1R4A - chains C and G of the 8 polymer chains in the assembly; structure by X-ray diffraction, 2.30 A resolution.

== Chain C ==
Name: ADP-ribosylation factor-like protein 1
Source organism: Rattus norvegicus
Notes: fragment: Arl1 (Residue 16-180)
UniProt: P61212 (ARL1_RAT); numbering as in UniProt (aligned over 16-180)
Sequence (165 residues; each row starts with the number of its first residue):
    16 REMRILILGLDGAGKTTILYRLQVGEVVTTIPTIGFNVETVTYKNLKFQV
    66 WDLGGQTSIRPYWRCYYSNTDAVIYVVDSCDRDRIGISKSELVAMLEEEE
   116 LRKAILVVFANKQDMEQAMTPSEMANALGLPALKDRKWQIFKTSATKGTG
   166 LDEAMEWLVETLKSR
Metal / ion sites: Mg2+: T31, I46, T48 (together with GMP-PNP)
Residues lining bound ligands: GMP-PNP (GNP; phosphoaminophosphonic acid-guanylate ester): L25, D26, G27, A28, G29, K30, T31, T32, V43, T45, I46, P47, T48, D67, L68, G69, G70, N126, K127, D129, M130, T158, S159, A160, T161

== Chain G ==
Name: Golgi autoantigen, golgin subfamily A member 4
Source organism: Homo sapiens
Notes: fragment: GRIP Domain (Residue 2172-2222)
UniProt: Q13439 (GOGA4_HUMAN); residues 2172-2222 here = UniProt positions 2172-2222
Sequence (51 residues; row label = number of the first residue in the row):
  2172 PTEFEYLRKVLFEYMMGRETKTMAKVITTVLKFPDDQTQKILEREDARLM
  2222 F
UniProt features mapped onto this chain:
  - mutagenesis: Y2177 (Y2177A: Loss of localization at the Golgi apparatus. Loss of ARL1-binding; Y2177F: No effect on localization at the Golgi apparatus), V2181 (V2181A: Abolishes Golgi localization), F2183 (F2183A: Abolishes Golgi localization), Y2185 (Y2185A: Loss of localization at the Golgi apparatus), M2186 (M2186A: Abolishes Golgi localization), T2193 (T2193A: Abolishes Golgi localization), M2194 (M2194A: Abolishes Golgi localization), V2197 (V2197A: Abolishes Golgi localization), I2198 (I2198A: Abolishes Golgi localization), L2202 (L2202A: Abolishes Golgi localization), F2204 (F2204A: Abolishes Golgi localization), I2212 (I2212A: Abolishes Golgi localization)

== Interface between chain C and chain G ==
Contacting residue pairs (22):
  I49(C) - T2173(G)
  I49(C) - E2176(G)
  I49(C) - Y2177(G)
  I49(C) - K2180(G)
  G50(C) - Y2177(G)
  F51(C) - K2180(G)
  F51(C) - E2184(G)
  F51(C) - M2194(G)  hydrophobic
  W66(C) - E2190(G)
  Q71(C) - T2173(G)
  S73(C) - T2173(G)
  S73(C) - E2174(G)
  I74(C) - Y2177(G)  hydrophobic
  Y77(C) - E2174(G)  hydrogen bond
  Y77(C) - Y2177(G)  hydrophobic
  Y77(C) - V2201(G)  hydrophobic
  C80(C) - K2196(G)
  C80(C) - V2197(G)  hydrophobic
  C80(C) - T2200(G)
  Y81(C) - Y2177(G)  hydrogen bond
  Y81(C) - T2193(G)
  S83(C) - K2196(G)
Other interface residues (no listed pair), chain C (13 interface residues in all): Q64, E115
Other interface residues (no listed pair), chain G (14 interface residues in all): V2181

== Summary ==
Chain C and chain G form an interface of 13 and 14 residues respectively, with 2 hydrogen bonds. Among the
polar pairs are Y77(C)-E2174(G) and Y81(C)-Y2177(G). Ligands of chain C: GMP-PNP. Curated annotation (UniProt)
lists 12 mutagenesis sites on chain G.
Here chain C is ADP-ribosylation factor-like protein 1 (Rattus norvegicus) and chain G is Golgi autoantigen,
golgin subfamily A member 4 (Homo sapiens). Entry 1R4A (Crystal Structure of GTP-bound ADP-ribosylation Factor
Like Protein 1 (Arl1) and GRIP Domain of Golgin245 COMPLEX) was determined by X-ray diffraction.
